8ES8 - chains Z and Y of the 11 polymer chains in the assembly; structure by electron microscopy, 2.65 A resolution.

[Chain Z (and Y)]
Name: T-cell surface glycoprotein CD3 zeta chain
Source organism: Homo sapiens
Notes: chain Y of this document is another copy of the same molecule, construct and numbering; everything in this record applies to it too
UniProt: P20963 (CD3Z_HUMAN); residues 1-164 here = UniProt positions 1-164
Chain sequence (173 residues; numbered 1 to 173; the number before each row is that of its first residue):
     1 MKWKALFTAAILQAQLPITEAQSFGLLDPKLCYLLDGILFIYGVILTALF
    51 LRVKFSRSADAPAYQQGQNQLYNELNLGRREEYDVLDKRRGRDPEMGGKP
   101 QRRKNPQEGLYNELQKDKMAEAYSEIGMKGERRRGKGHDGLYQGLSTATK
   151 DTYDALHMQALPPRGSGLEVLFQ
Disordered / not traced: 1-21, 57-173 (chain Y: 1-24, 56-173)
Construct notes: expression tag (165-173)
UniProt features mapped onto this chain:
  - modified residue: Ser58 (Phosphoserine), Tyr64 (Phosphotyrosine), Tyr72 (Phosphotyrosine), Tyr83 (Phosphotyrosine), Tyr111 (Phosphotyrosine), Tyr123 (Phosphotyrosine), Tyr142 (Phosphotyrosine), Tyr153 (Phosphotyrosine)
  - mutagenesis: Asp36 (D36E/L/V: Decreases cell surface expression of IgG Fc receptor complex)

[Chain Z / chain Y interface]
Pairs across the interface (20):
  Phe24(Z) - Leu27(Y)  hydrophobic
  Pro29(Z) - Leu27(Y)
  Cys32(Z) - Cys32(Y)  disulfide
  Tyr33(Z) - Leu31(Y)
  Tyr33(Z) - Cys32(Y)  hydrophobic
  Asp36(Z) - Cys32(Y)  hydrogen bond
  Asp36(Z) - Asp36(Y)  hydrogen bond (side chain-backbone)
  Asp36(Z) - Leu39(Y)
  Leu39(Z) - Leu39(Y)  hydrophobic
  Leu39(Z) - Phe40(Y)
  Phe40(Z) - Leu39(Y)  hydrophobic
  Leu46(Z) - Leu46(Y)
  Leu46(Z) - Thr47(Y)
  Leu46(Z) - Phe50(Y)  hydrophobic
  Thr47(Z) - Tyr42(Y)  hydrogen bond
  Thr47(Z) - Leu46(Y)
  Leu49(Z) - Phe50(Y)  hydrophobic
  Phe50(Z) - Leu49(Y)  hydrophobic
  Phe50(Z) - Phe50(Y)  hydrophobic
  Phe50(Z) - Val53(Y)  hydrophobic
Interface residues without a listed pair, chain Z (14 interface residues in all): Leu27, Tyr42, Val53
Interface residues without a listed pair, chain Y (14 interface residues in all): Leu26, Leu35
Inter-chain disulfides: Cys32(Z)-Cys32(Y)

[Overview]
Chain Z and chain Y each contribute 14 residues to their interface; the contacts include 1 disulfide bond and
3 hydrogen bonds. Among the polar pairs are Asp36(Z)-Cys32(Y), Asp36(Z)-Asp36(Y) and Thr47(Z)-Tyr42(Y). From
UniProt: one mutagenesis site on chain Z.
Both chains are T-cell surface glycoprotein CD3 zeta chain (Homo sapiens). Entry 8ES8 (CryoEM structure of
PN45545 TCR-CD3 in complex with HLA-A2 MAGEA4 (230-239)) was determined by electron microscopy, deposited
together with 8ES7, 8ES9, 8ESA and 8ESB.
